Entry 4ZYJ (X-ray diffraction, 2.74 A resolution); this record covers chains A and B of the 4 polymer chains in the assembly.

Chain A (and B):
Protein: DnmZ
Source organism: Streptomyces peucetius
Notes: EC 1.14.13.187; chain B of this document is another copy of the same molecule, construct and numbering; everything in this record applies to it too
Sequence (425 residues; row label = number of the first residue in the row; numbers below 1 keep their minus sign (Met-19 is residue -19)):
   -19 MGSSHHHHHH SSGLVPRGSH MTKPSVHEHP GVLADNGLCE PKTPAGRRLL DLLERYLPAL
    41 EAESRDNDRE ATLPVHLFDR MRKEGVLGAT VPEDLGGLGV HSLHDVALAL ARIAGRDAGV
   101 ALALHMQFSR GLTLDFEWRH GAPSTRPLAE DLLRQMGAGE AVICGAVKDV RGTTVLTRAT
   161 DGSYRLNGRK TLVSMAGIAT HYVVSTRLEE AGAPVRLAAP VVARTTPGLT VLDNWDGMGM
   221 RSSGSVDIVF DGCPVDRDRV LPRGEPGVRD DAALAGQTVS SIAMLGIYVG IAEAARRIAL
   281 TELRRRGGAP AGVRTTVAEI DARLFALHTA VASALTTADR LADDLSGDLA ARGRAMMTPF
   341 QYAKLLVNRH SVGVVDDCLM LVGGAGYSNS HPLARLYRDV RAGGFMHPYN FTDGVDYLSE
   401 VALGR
Disordered / not traced: -19 to 10, 159-160, 191-192, 247-249 (chain B: -19 to 11, 158-163, 191-195, 247-249)
Ligand contacts: thymidine-5'-diphosphate (TYD): Arg110, Leu112, Thr113, Phe116, Glu117, Pro242, Arg243, Ala252, Ala253, Ala255, Gly256, Val259, Ala322, Arg332
Reported in the primary citation:
  - binding site for thymidine-5'-diphosphate: Thr113, Phe116, Glu117, Arg243, Ala322, Arg332
  - contacts within the chain: Glu117-Arg243 (salt bridge), Asp149-Thr154 (hydrogen bond), Asp131-Arg239 (hydrogen bond)
  - conformationally variable residues (loop rearrangement, order/disorder transition): Asp149, Arg239, Leu241, Arg243, His387 to Tyr389
  - specificity-determining residues: Met106 (proposed by the authors, not directly observed)

Chain A / chain B interface:
Residue-residue contacts (55; chain A residue first):
  Asp216(A) with Ser368(B); Asn369(B), hydrogen bond (backbone-backbone)
  Gly217(A) with Tyr367(B)
  Met218(A) with Tyr367(B), hydrogen bond (backbone-backbone); Asn369(B); Ala374(B), hydrophobic; Tyr377(B), hydrophobic; Arg378(B)
  Gly219(A) with Tyr367(B), hydrogen bond (backbone-side chain)
  Met220(A) with Tyr367(B)
  Pro290(A) with Thr392(B)
  Gly292(A) with Phe391(B)
  Val293(A) with Thr392(B)
  Asp356(A) with Arg381(B), salt bridge
  Leu359(A) with Arg381(B); Phe385(B)
  Met360(A) with Arg381(B); Phe391(B), hydrophobic
  Gly363(A) with Phe385(B)
  Gly364(A) with Phe385(B)
  Tyr367(A) with Gly217(B); Met218(B), hydrogen bond (backbone-backbone); Gly219(B), hydrogen bond (side chain-backbone); Met220(B); Arg378(B), hydrogen bond (side chain-backbone); Asp379(B), hydrogen bond (side chain-backbone); Arg381(B); Ala382(B); Phe385(B), hydrophobic
  Ser368(A) with Asp216(B)
  Asn369(A) with Asp216(B), hydrogen bond (backbone-backbone); Gly217(B); Met218(B)
  Ala374(A) with Met218(B), hydrophobic
  Tyr377(A) with Met218(B), hydrophobic; Val352(B); Tyr377(B), hydrophobic; Arg381(B)
  Arg378(A) with Met218(B); Tyr367(B), hydrogen bond (backbone-side chain)
  Asp379(A) with Tyr367(B)
  Arg381(A) with Asp356(B), salt bridge; Leu359(B); Met360(B); Tyr377(B)
  Ala382(A) with Tyr367(B)
  Phe385(A) with Leu359(B), hydrophobic; Gly363(B); Gly364(B); Tyr367(B), hydrophobic
  Phe391(A) with Thr296(B); Met360(B), hydrophobic
  Thr392(A) with Pro290(B); Gly292(B); Val293(B)
Other interface residues (no listed pair), chain A (30 interface residues in all): Trp215, Thr296, Val352, Gly366, Ser370
Other interface residues (no listed pair), chain B (31 interface residues in all): Trp215, Gly366, Ser370, Val395

In short:
Chain A and chain B form an interface of 30 and 31 residues respectively, with 9 hydrogen bonds and 2 salt
bridges. Among the polar pairs are Asp356(A)-Arg381(B), Gly219(A)-Tyr367(B) and Tyr367(A)-Arg378(B). Chain A
binds thymidine-5'-diphosphate. The paper reports a binding site for thymidine-5'-diphosphate at Thr113(A),
Phe116(A) and Glu117(A) among others; the specificity determinant Met106(A).
Both chains are DnmZ (Streptomyces peucetius). Entry 4ZYJ (Streptomyces peucetius nitrososynthase dnmZ in
TDP-bound state) was determined by X-ray diffraction together with 4ZXV from the same study.
